Entry 9ARV (electron microscopy, 3.60 A resolution); this record covers chains C and N of the 11 polymer chains in the assembly.

Chain C (and N):
Protein: Isoform 1 of Immunoglobulin heavy constant mu
From: Homo sapiens
Notes: chain N of this document is another copy of the same molecule, construct and numbering; everything in this record applies to it too
UniProtKB: P01871 (IGHM_HUMAN), isoform P01871-1; residues 28-375 here correspond to UniProt positions 106-453 (UniProt number = residue number + 78)
Amino-acid sequence (375 residues; row label = number of the first residue in the row):
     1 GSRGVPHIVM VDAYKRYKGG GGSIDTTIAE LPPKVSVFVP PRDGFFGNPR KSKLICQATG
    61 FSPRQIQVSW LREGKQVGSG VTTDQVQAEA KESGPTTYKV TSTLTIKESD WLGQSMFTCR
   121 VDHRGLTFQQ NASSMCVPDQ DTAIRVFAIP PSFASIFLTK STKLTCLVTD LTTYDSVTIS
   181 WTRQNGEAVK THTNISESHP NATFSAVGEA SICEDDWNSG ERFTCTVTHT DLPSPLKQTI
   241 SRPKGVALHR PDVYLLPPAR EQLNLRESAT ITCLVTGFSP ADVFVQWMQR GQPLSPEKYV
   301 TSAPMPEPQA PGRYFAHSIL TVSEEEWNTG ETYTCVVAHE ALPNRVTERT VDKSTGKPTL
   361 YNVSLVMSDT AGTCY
Disordered / not traced: 1-140, 369-375 (chain N: 1-140, 368-375)
Differences from the reference sequence: expression tag (1-27)
Disulfides: Cys166-Cys225, Cys273-Cys335
UniProt features mapped onto this chain:
  - glycosylation (N-linked (GlcNAc...) asparagine): Asn131 (complex), Asn194, Asn201

How chain C and chain N interact:
Contacting residue pairs (5):
  Tyr361(C) - Met367(N)
  Val363(C) - Leu365(N)  hydrophobic
  Leu365(C) - Val363(N)  hydrophobic
  Met367(C) - Tyr361(N)  hydrogen bond (backbone-side chain)
  Ser368(C) - Tyr361(N)

Overview:
5 residues of chain C and 4 residues of chain N are in contact, with 1 hydrogen bond. Its one hydrogen-bonded
contact is Met367(C)-Tyr361(N).
Chain C and chain N are both Isoform 1 of Immunoglobulin heavy constant mu (Homo sapiens); the structure,
CryoEM structure of AMETA-A3, was determined by electron microscopy.
